Entry 4CK6 (electron microscopy, 9.20 A resolution (very low resolution: no residue pairs are listed; an interface is given only as per-side residue counts)); this record covers chains A and B of the 3 polymer chains in the assembly.

# Chain A
Molecule: Tubulin alpha-1D chain
From: Bos taurus
Reference sequence: Q2HJ86 (TBA1D_BOVIN); residues 1-452 here = UniProt positions 1-452
Sequence (452 residues; numbered 1 to 452; the number before each row is that of its first residue):
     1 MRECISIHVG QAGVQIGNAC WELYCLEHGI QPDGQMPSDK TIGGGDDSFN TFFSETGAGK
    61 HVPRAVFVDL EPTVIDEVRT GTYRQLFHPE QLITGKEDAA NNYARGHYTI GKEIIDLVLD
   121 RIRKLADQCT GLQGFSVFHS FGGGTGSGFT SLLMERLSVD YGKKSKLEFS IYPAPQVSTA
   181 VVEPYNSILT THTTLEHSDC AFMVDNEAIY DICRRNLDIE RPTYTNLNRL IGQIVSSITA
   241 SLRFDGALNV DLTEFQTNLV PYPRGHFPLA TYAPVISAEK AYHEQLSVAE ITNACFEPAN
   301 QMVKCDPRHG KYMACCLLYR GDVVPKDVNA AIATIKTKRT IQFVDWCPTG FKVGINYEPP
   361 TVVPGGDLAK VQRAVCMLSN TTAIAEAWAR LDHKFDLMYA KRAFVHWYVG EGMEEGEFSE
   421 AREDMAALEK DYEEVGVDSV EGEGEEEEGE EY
Disordered / not traced: 1, 35-60, 440-452
Construct notes: conflict Ile7 (Val in Q2HJ86), Ile114 (Leu in Q2HJ86), Ser136 (Leu in Q2HJ86), Val137 (Ile in Q2HJ86), Gly265 (Ile in Q2HJ86), Glu358 (Asp in Q2HJ86), Val437 (Met in Q2HJ86), Glu450 (Asp in Q2HJ86)
Residues lining bound ligands: GTP (guanosine-5'-triphosphate): Gly10, Gln11, Ala12, Ala99, Ser140, Gly142, Gly143, Gly144, Thr145, Gly146, Tyr172, Pro173
Swiss-Prot annotation at these positions:
  - motif: Met1 to Cys4 (MREC motif)
  - active site: Glu254
  - binding site (GTP): Gln11, Glu71, Ser140, Gly144, Thr145, Thr179, Asn206, Asn228
  - binding site (Mg(2+)): Glu71
  - site: Tyr452 (Involved in polymerization)
  - modified residue: Lys40 (N6-acetyllysine), Tyr282 (3'-nitrotyrosine), Ser439 (Phosphoserine), Glu446 (5-glutamyl polyglutamate), Tyr452 (3'-nitrotyrosine)

# Chain B
Molecule: Tubulin beta-2B chain
From: Bos taurus
Reference sequence: Q6B856 (TBB2B_BOVIN); numbering as in UniProt (aligned over 1-445)
Sequence (445 residues; row label = number of the first residue in the row):
     1 MREIVHIQAG QCGNQIGAKF WEVISDEHGI DPTGSYHGDS DLQLERINVY YNEAAGNKYV
    61 PRAILVDLEP GTMDSVRSGP FGQIFRPDNF VFGQSGAGNN WAKGHYTEGA ELVDSVLDVV
   121 RKESESCDCL QGFQLTHSLG GGTGSGMGTL LISKIREEYP DRIMNTFSVV PSPKVSDTVV
   181 EPYNATLSVH QLVENTDETY CIDNEALYDI CFRTLKLTTP TYGDLNHLVS ATMSGVTTCL
   241 RFPGQLNADL RKLAVNMVPF PRLHFFMPGF APLTSRGSQQ YRALTVPELT QQMFDAKNMM
   301 AACDPRHGRY LTVAAVFRGR MSMKEVDEQM LNVQNKNSSY FVEWIPNNVK TAVCDIPPRG
   361 LKMSATFIGN STAIQELFKR ISEQFTAMFR RKAFLHWYTG EGMDEMEFTE AESNMNDLVS
   421 EYQQYQDATA DEQGEFEEEE GEDEA
Disordered / not traced: 1, 428-445
Construct notes: conflict Ala55 (Thr in Q6B856), Val170 (Met in Q6B856), Ala296 (Ser in Q6B856), Val316 (Ile in Q6B856)
Residues lining bound ligands:
  - GDP (guanosine-5'-diphosphate): Gly10, Gln11, Cys12, Gln15, Gly140, Gly141, Gly142, Thr143, Gly144
  - taxol (TA1): Val23, Asp224, His227, Leu228, Ala231, Ser234, Leu273, Thr274, Arg276, Gly360
Swiss-Prot annotation at these positions:
  - motif: Met1 to Ile4 (MREI motif)
  - binding site (GTP): Gln11, Glu69, Ser138, Gly142, Thr143, Gly144, Asn204, Asn226
  - binding site (Mg(2+)): Glu69
  - modified residue: Ser40 (Phosphoserine), Lys58 (N6-acetyllysine), Ser172 (Phosphoserine), Thr285 (Phosphothreonine), Thr290 (Phosphothreonine), Arg318 (Omega-N-methylarginine), Glu438 (5-glutamyl polyglutamate)
  - cross-link (Glycyl lysine isopeptide (Lys-Gly)): Lys58 (interchain with G-Cter in ubiquitin), Lys324 (interchain with G-Cter in ubiquitin)

# Interface between chain A and chain B
No residue of chain A is in contact with chain B in this assembly.

# In short
No residue of chain A is in contact with chain B. Chain A binds GTP. Chain B binds GDP and taxol. UniProt
lists active-site residue Glu254(A), 8 GTP-binding residues and Mg2+-binding residue Glu71(A) on chain A; 8
GTP-binding residues on chain B.
Chain A is Tubulin alpha-1D chain and chain B is Tubulin beta-2B chain, both from Bos taurus; the structure,
Pseudo-atomic model of microtubule-bound human kinesin-5 motor domain in the ADP.AlFx state, based on
cryo-electron microscopy ..., was determined by electron microscopy, deposited together with 4CK5 and 4CK7.
